7MLT - chain A; structure by X-ray diffraction, 1.80 A resolution.

Chain A:
Protein: Ricin
From: Ricinus communis
Notes: EC 3.2.2.22
Reference sequence: P02879 (RICI_RICCO); residues 1-267 here correspond to UniProt positions 36-302 (UniProt number = residue number + 35)
Amino-acid sequence (268 residues; numbered 0 to 267; the number before each row is that of its first residue; numbering starts at 0):
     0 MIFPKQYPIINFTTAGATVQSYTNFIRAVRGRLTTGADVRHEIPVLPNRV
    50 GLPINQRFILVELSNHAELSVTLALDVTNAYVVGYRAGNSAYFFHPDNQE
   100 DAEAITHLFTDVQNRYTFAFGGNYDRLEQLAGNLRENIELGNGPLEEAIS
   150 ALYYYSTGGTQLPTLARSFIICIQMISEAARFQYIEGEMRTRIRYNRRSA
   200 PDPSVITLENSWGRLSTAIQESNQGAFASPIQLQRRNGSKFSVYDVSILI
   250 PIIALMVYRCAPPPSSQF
Unresolved in the structure: 0-3, 260-267
Sequence notes: initiating methionine (0)
Residues lining bound ligands: 5-(2-ethylphenyl)thiophene-2-carboxylic acid (ZJD): Y183, S203, L207, L232, Q233, R234, R235, F240, I247, I251
From the paper describing this entry:
  - binding site for 5-(2-ethylphenyl)thiophene-2-carboxylic acid: Y183, L207, L232, Q233, R234, R235, F240, I247
  - catalytic residues: Y80, Y123, E177, R180, W211 (citing earlier work)

In short:
Chain A binds 5-(2-ethylphenyl)thiophene-2-carboxylic acid. From the paper: catalytic residues Y80, Y123 and
E177 among others; a binding site for 5-(2-ethylphenyl)thiophene-2-carboxylic acid at Y183, L207 and L232
among others.
Chain A is Ricin (Ricinus communis); the structure, Crystal structure of ricin A chain in complex with
5-(2-ethylphenyl)thiophene-2-carboxylic acid, was determined by X-ray diffraction, deposited together with
7MLN, 7MLO and 7MLP.
